PDB entry 1HQ3 | X-ray diffraction, 2.15 A resolution | chains A and B of the 8 polymer chains in the assembly

Chain A:
Name: Histone H2A-IV
Source organism: Gallus gallus
UniProtKB: P02263 (H2A4_CHICK); aligned to UniProt positions 1-129 over residues 0-128 (the alignment contains insertions or deletions, so no single offset holds)
Chain sequence (129 residues; each row starts with the number of its first residue; numbering starts at 0):
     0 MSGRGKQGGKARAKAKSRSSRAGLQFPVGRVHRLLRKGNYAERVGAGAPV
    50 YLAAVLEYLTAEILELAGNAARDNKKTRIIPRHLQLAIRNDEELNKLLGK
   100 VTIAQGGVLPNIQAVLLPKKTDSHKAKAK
Not modelled in the structure: 0-12, 119-128
UniProt features mapped onto this chain:
  - modified residue: Ser1 (N-acetylserine), Lys5 (N6-(2-hydroxyisobutyryl)lysine), Lys9 (N6-(2-hydroxyisobutyryl)lysine), Lys36 (N6-(2-hydroxyisobutyryl)lysine), Lys74 (N6-(2-hydroxyisobutyryl)lysine), Lys75 (N6-(2-hydroxyisobutyryl)lysine), Lys95 (N6-(2-hydroxyisobutyryl)lysine), Lys99 (N6-glutaryllysine), Gln104 (N5-methylglutamine), Lys118 (N6-(2-hydroxyisobutyryl)lysine), Lys119 (N6-glutaryllysine)
  - cross-link (Glycyl lysine isopeptide (Lys-Gly)): Lys13 (interchain with G-Cter in ubiquitin), Lys15 (interchain with G-Cter in ubiquitin), Lys119 (interchain with G-Cter in ubiquitin)

Chain B:
Name: Histone H2B
Source organism: Gallus gallus
UniProtKB: P02279 (H2B_CHICK); aligned to UniProt positions 1-126 over residues 0-125 (the alignment contains insertions or deletions, so no single offset holds)
Chain sequence (126 residues; row label = number of the first residue in the row; numbering starts at 0):
     0 MPEPAKSAPAPKKGSKKAVTKTQKKGDKKRKKSRKESYSIYVYKVLKQVH
    50 PDTGISSKAMGIMNSFVNDIFERIAGEASRLAHYNKRSTITSREIQTAVR
   100 LLLPGELAKHAVSEGTKAVTKYTSSK
Not modelled in the structure: 0-32, 125

How chain A and chain B interact:
Residue-residue contacts (111):
  Arg17(A) - Tyr121(B)  hydrogen bond
  Arg20(A) - Lys120(B)
  Arg20(A) - Tyr121(B)  hydrogen bond
  Arg20(A) - Ser124(B)  hydrogen bond (backbone-side chain)
  Ala21(A) - Ala117(B)
  Ala21(A) - Lys120(B)
  Ala21(A) - Tyr121(B)  hydrophobic
  Gly22(A) - Lys120(B)
  Gln24(A) - Tyr40(B)
  Gln24(A) - Lys43(B)
  Gln24(A) - Gln47(B)
  Phe25(A) - Tyr37(B)  hydrophobic
  Phe25(A) - Val44(B)  hydrophobic
  Phe25(A) - Val66(B)  hydrophobic
  Pro26(A) - Tyr40(B)
  Arg29(A) - Glu35(B)  salt bridge
  Val30(A) - Phe70(B)  hydrophobic
  Leu33(A) - Glu35(B)
  Leu33(A) - Tyr37(B)
  Leu33(A) - Phe70(B)  hydrophobic
  Leu34(A) - Phe70(B)
  Leu34(A) - Ala74(B)  hydrophobic
  Tyr39(A) - Ala74(B)
  Tyr39(A) - Gly75(B)
  Tyr39(A) - Ser78(B)  hydrogen bond (backbone-side chain)
  Tyr39(A) - Ile89(B)  hydrophobic
  Ala40(A) - Ser87(B)
  Ala40(A) - Ile89(B)  hydrophobic
  Glu41(A) - Ser87(B)  hydrogen bond (backbone-backbone)
  Arg42(A) - Ser87(B)  hydrogen bond (backbone-backbone)
  Arg42(A) - Thr88(B)  hydrogen bond
  Arg42(A) - Ile89(B)  hydrogen bond (backbone-backbone)
  Val43(A) - Ile89(B)
  Gly44(A) - Thr88(B)
  Gly44(A) - Ile89(B)  hydrogen bond (backbone-backbone)
  Gly46(A) - Ser91(B)
  Gly46(A) - Val118(B)
  Ala47(A) - Ile89(B)
  Ala47(A) - Thr90(B)
  Ala47(A) - Ser91(B)
  Ala47(A) - Ile94(B)
  Val49(A) - Ala117(B)
  Val49(A) - Val118(B)
  Val49(A) - Tyr121(B)  hydrophobic
  Tyr50(A) - Ile94(B)  hydrophobic
  Tyr50(A) - Gln95(B)  hydrogen bond
  Tyr50(A) - Val111(B)  hydrogen bond (side chain-backbone)
  Tyr50(A) - Gly114(B)
  Tyr50(A) - Thr115(B)
  Leu51(A) - Phe70(B)  hydrophobic
  Leu51(A) - Ile73(B)  hydrophobic
  Ala53(A) - Glu113(B)
  Ala53(A) - Gly114(B)
  Ala53(A) - Ala117(B)  hydrophobic
  Val54(A) - Ile73(B)  hydrophobic
  Val54(A) - Ala110(B)
  Leu55(A) - Ile69(B)  hydrophobic
  Leu55(A) - Phe70(B)  hydrophobic
  Glu56(A) - Val44(B)
  Tyr57(A) - Leu106(B)
  Tyr57(A) - His109(B)
  Tyr57(A) - Ala110(B)
  Tyr57(A) - Glu113(B)
  Leu58(A) - Phe65(B)  hydrophobic
  Leu58(A) - Ile69(B)  hydrophobic
  Thr59(A) - Met62(B)
  Thr59(A) - Val66(B)
  Ala60(A) - Val44(B)  hydrophobic
  Ile62(A) - Met62(B)  hydrophobic
  Ile62(A) - Phe65(B)  hydrophobic
  Leu63(A) - Val41(B)
  Leu63(A) - Leu45(B)
  Leu63(A) - Val48(B)  hydrophobic
  Leu63(A) - His49(B)
  Glu64(A) - Val48(B)
  Glu64(A) - His49(B)  salt bridge
  Gly67(A) - His49(B)
  Asn68(A) - His49(B)  hydrogen bond
  Arg71(A) - Thr52(B)
  Thr76(A) - Thr52(B)
  Thr76(A) - Gly53(B)  hydrogen bond (backbone-backbone)
  Arg77(A) - Gly53(B)
  Arg77(A) - Ile54(B)
  Arg77(A) - Ser55(B)
  Ile78(A) - Leu45(B)  hydrophobic
  Ile78(A) - Gly53(B)  hydrogen bond (backbone-backbone)
  Ile78(A) - Ile54(B)
  Ile78(A) - Ser55(B)  hydrogen bond (backbone-backbone)
  Ile78(A) - Ala58(B)
  Ile79(A) - Ser55(B)
  Ile79(A) - Ala58(B)  hydrophobic
  Pro80(A) - Ser55(B)
  Pro80(A) - Lys57(B)
  Pro80(A) - Ala58(B)
  Pro80(A) - Ile61(B)  hydrophobic
  Leu83(A) - Ala58(B)
  Leu83(A) - Ile61(B)  hydrophobic
  Leu83(A) - Met62(B)  hydrophobic
  Glu92(A) - Pro103(B)
  Glu92(A) - Gly104(B)
  Glu92(A) - Glu105(B)  hydrogen bond (side chain-backbone)
  Glu92(A) - Leu106(B)  hydrogen bond (side chain-backbone)
  Leu93(A) - Leu106(B)  hydrophobic
  Leu96(A) - Arg72(B)  hydrogen bond (backbone-side chain)
  Leu96(A) - Leu101(B)
  Leu97(A) - Phe65(B)  hydrophobic
  Leu97(A) - Arg72(B)
  Val100(A) - Asp68(B)
  Val100(A) - Arg72(B)
  Ile102(A) - Ile61(B)  hydrophobic
  Ala103(A) - Ile61(B)
Interface residues without a listed pair, chain A (52 interface residues in all): Ser19, Leu23, Glu61
Interface residues without a listed pair, chain B (56 interface residues in all): Asp51, Ser56, Glu71, Val98, Leu102

In short:
52 residues of chain A face 56 of chain B across their interface; the contacts include 18 hydrogen bonds and 2
salt bridges. Polar pairs include Arg29(A)-Glu35(B), Glu64(A)-His49(B) and Arg17(A)-Tyr121(B).
Here chain A is Histone H2A-IV and chain B is Histone H2B, both from Gallus gallus. Entry 1HQ3 (Crystal
structure of the histone-core-octamer in kcl/phosphate) was determined by X-ray diffraction.
